Entry 2F4V (X-ray diffraction, 3.80 A resolution); this record covers chains A and K of the 21 polymer chains in the assembly.

[Chain A]
Molecule: 16S ribosomal RNA
Organism: Thermus thermophilus
Sequence (1511 nucleotides; row label = number of the first residue in the row; note: 42 numbers in that range are skipped by the numbering (no residue carries them; nothing is unmodelled there); a row labelled like 190A-190L holds insertion residues (190A, then the next letters in order)):
     1 UUGUUGGAGA GUUUGAUCCU GGCUCAGGGU GAACGCUGGC GGCGUGCCUA AGACAUGCAA
    61 GUCGUGCGGG
    73 CCGCGGGGUU UU
    88 ACUCCG
    95 UGGUC
   101 AGCGGCGGAC GGGUGAGUAA CGCGUGGGU
  129A G
   130 ACCUACCCGG AAGAGGGGGA CAACCCGGGG AAACUCGGGC UAAUCCCCCA UGUGGACCCG
   190 C
190A-190L CCCUUGGGGUGU
   191 GUCCAAAGGG CUUU
   216 GCCCGCUUCC GGAUGGGCCC GCGUCCCAUC AGCUAGUUGG UGGGGUAAUG GCCCACCAAG
   276 GCGACGACGG GUAGCCGGUC UGAGAGGAUG GCCGGCCACA GGGGCACUGA GACACGGGCC
   336 CCACUCCUAC GGGAGGCAGC AGUUAGGAAU CUUCCGCAAU GGGCGCAAGC CUGACGGAGC
   396 GACGCCGCUU GGAGGAAGAA GCCCUUCGGG GUGUAAACUC CUGAA
   442 CCCGGGACGA AACCCCCGAC GA
   474 GGGGACUGAC GGUACCGGG
   494 GUAAUAGCGC CGGCCAACUC CGUGCCAGCA GCCGCGGUAA UACGGAGGGC GCGAGCGUUA
   554 CCCGGAUUCA CUGGGCGUAA AGGGCGUGUA GGCGGCCUGG GGCGUCCCAU GUGAAAGACC
   614 ACGGCUCAAC CGUGGGGGAG CGUGGGAUAC GCUCAGGCUA GACGGUGGGA GAGGGUGGUG
   674 GAAUUCCCGG AGUAGCGGUG AAAUGCGCAG AUACCGGGAG GAACGCCGAU GGCGAAGGCA
   734 GCCACCUGGU CCACCCGUGA CGCUGAGGCG CGAAAGCGUG GGGAGCAAAC CGGAUUAGAU
   794 ACCCGGGUAG UCCACGCCCU AAACGAUGCG CGCUAGGUCU CUGGGUCU
   848 CCUGGGGGCC GAAGCUAACG CGUUAAGCGC GCCGCCUGGG GAGUACGGCC GCAAGGCUGA
   908 AACUCAAAGG AAUUGACGGG GGCCCGCACA AGCGGUGGAG CAUGUGGUUU AAUUCGAAGC
   968 AACGCGAAGA ACCUUACCAG GCCUUGACAU GCUAGG
 1003A G
  1004 AACCCGGGUG AAAGCCUGGG GUGCCCC
1030A-1030D GCGA
  1031 GGGGAGCCCU AGCACAGGUG CUGCAUGGCC GUCGUCAGCU CGUGCCGUGA GGUGUUGGGU
  1091 UAAGUCCCGC AACGAGCGCA ACCCCCGCCG UUAGUUGCCA GCGGUUCGGC CGGGCACUCU
  1151 AACGGGACUG CCCGCGAAA
  1171 GCGGGAGGAA GGAGGGGACG ACGUCUGGUC AGCAUGGCCC UUACGGCCUG GGCGACACAC
  1231 GUGCUACAAU GCCCACUACA AAGCGAUGCC ACCCGGCAAC GGGGAGCUAA UCGCAAAAAG
  1291 GUGGGCCCAG UUCGGAUUGG GGUCUGCAAC CCGACCCCAU GAAGCCGGAA UCGCUAGUAA
  1351 UCGCGGAUCA G
 1361A C
  1362 CAUGCCGCGG UGAAUACGUU CCCGGGCCUU GUACACACCG CCCGUCACGC CAUGGGAGCG
  1422 GGCUCUACCC GAAGUCGCCG GG
  1446 AGCCUACGGG
  1459 CAGGCGCCGA GGGUAGGGCC CGUGACUGGG GCGAAGUCGU AACAAGGUAG CUGUACCGGA
  1519 AGGUGCGGCU GGAUCA
Unresolved in the structure: 1-4
Metal / ion sites: Mg2+ site 1: A10 (shared with 1 residue of chain E); Mg2+ site 2: G11, U12, G22; K+ site 1 near G21 (its only coordinating residue here); Mg2+ site 3: G46, G394; Mg2+ site 4 near A53 (its only coordinating residue here); K+ site 2: C58, U387; Mg2+ site 5 near U62 (its only coordinating residue here); Mg2+ site 6: G70, U98; Mg2+ site 7: A109, G331; Mg2+ site 8: A116, G117, G289; Mg2+ site 9: C121, G124, U125, C235, G236; K+ site 3: U182, G183; 58 more Mg2+ sites not listed; 7 more K+ sites not listed
Ligand contacts:
  - AB9 ((2R)-4-amino-N-{(1R,2S,3R,4R,5S)-5-amino-2-{2-[(2-aminoethyl)amino]ethoxy}-4-[(2,6-diamino-2,6-dideoxy-alpha-D-glucopyranosyl)oxy]-3-hydroxycyclohexyl}-2-hydroxybutanamide): C1404, G1405, U1406, C1407, A1408, C1409, G1491, A1492, A1493, G1494, U1495, C1496, G1497, U1498
  - D2C: A965, G966, G1053, C1054, C1195, U1196, G1197, G1198

[Chain K]
Name: 30S ribosomal protein S11
Organism: Thermus thermophilus
Reference sequence: P80376 (RS11_THET8); aligned to UniProt positions 1-129 over residues 1-129 (the alignment contains insertions or deletions, so no single offset holds)
Amino-acid sequence (129 residues; row label = number of the first residue in the row):
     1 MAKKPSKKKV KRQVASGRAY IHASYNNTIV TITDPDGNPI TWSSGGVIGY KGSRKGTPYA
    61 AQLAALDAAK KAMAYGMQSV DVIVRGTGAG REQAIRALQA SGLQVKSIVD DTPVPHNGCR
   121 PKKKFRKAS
Unresolved in the structure: 1-10

[How chain A and chain K interact]
Residue-residue contacts (73):
  G674(A) - His116(K)  base contact
  A675(A) - Val114(K)  hydrogen bond to the sugar
  A675(A) - Pro115(K)  sugar contact
  A675(A) - His116(K)  hydrogen bond to the base
  A676(A) - Pro115(K)  sugar contact
  U677(A) - Cys119(K)  base contact
  G683(A) - Gly37(K)  base contact
  G683(A) - Asn38(K)  base contact
  G683(A) - Pro39(K)  base contact
  A684(A) - Asn38(K)  sugar contact
  A684(A) - Pro39(K)  hydrogen bond to the sugar
  G685(A) - Pro39(K)  sugar contact
  G685(A) - Ile40(K)  sugar contact
  G685(A) - Trp42(K)  sugar contact
  U686(A) - Trp42(K)  hydrogen bond to the base
  U686(A) - Tyr75(K)  phosphate contact
  A687(A) - Lys71(K)  salt bridge to the phosphate
  G688(A) - Trp42(K)  sugar contact
  G688(A) - Ser44(K)  hydrogen bond to the phosphate
  G688(A) - Gly46(K)  phosphate contact
  G688(A) - Val47(K)  sugar contact
  C689(A) - Asn27(K)  phosphate contact
  C689(A) - Ser44(K)  hydrogen bond to the phosphate
  C689(A) - Gly45(K)  phosphate contact
  C689(A) - Gly46(K)  hydrogen bond to the phosphate
  C689(A) - Lys55(K)  salt bridge to the phosphate
  G690(A) - Asn27(K)  phosphate contact
  G690(A) - Lys55(K)  base contact
  G691(A) - Asn26(K)  hydrogen bond to the phosphate
  G691(A) - Gly52(K)  base contact
  G691(A) - Lys55(K)  base contact
  U692(A) - Asn26(K)  hydrogen bond to the phosphate
  U692(A) - Gly52(K)  base contact
  U692(A) - Ser53(K)  hydrogen bond to the base
  U692(A) - Lys124(K)  phosphate contact
  A694(A) - Ser53(K)  hydrogen bond to the phosphate
  A695(A) - Gly52(K)  phosphate contact
  A695(A) - Ser53(K)  hydrogen bond to the phosphate
  A704(A) - Trp42(K)  base contact
  U705(A) - Trp42(K)  base contact
  A706(A) - Ile29(K)  sugar contact
  A706(A) - Thr31(K)  hydrogen bond to the sugar
  A706(A) - Pro39(K)  base contact
  C707(A) - Tyr20(K)  phosphate contact
  C707(A) - Gly37(K)  hydrogen bond to the sugar
  C707(A) - Pro39(K)  base contact
  C707(A) - Arg85(K)  salt bridge to the phosphate
  C708(A) - Tyr20(K)  hydrogen bond to the phosphate
  C708(A) - Asp36(K)  sugar contact
  C708(A) - Gly37(K)  sugar contact
  C708(A) - Arg85(K)  salt bridge to the phosphate
  A716(A) - His116(K)  base contact
  A716(A) - Asn117(K)  hydrogen bond to the sugar
  A716(A) - Gly118(K)  sugar contact
  C717(A) - His116(K)  sugar contact
  C717(A) - Asn117(K)  sugar contact
  G718(A) - His116(K)  stacking on the base
  G718(A) - Asn117(K)  hydrogen bond to the sugar
  A777(A) - Cys119(K)  base contact
  G778(A) - Cys119(K)  sugar contact
  G778(A) - Arg120(K)  sugar contact
  C779(A) - Arg120(K)  sugar contact
  C779(A) - Lys122(K)  phosphate contact
  A780(A) - Lys122(K)  phosphate contact
  A780(A) - Lys123(K)  hydrogen bond to the phosphate
  C796(A) - Lys123(K)  salt bridge to the phosphate
  C796(A) - Lys124(K)  hydrogen bond to the phosphate
  C797(A) - Lys124(K)  salt bridge to the phosphate
  G798(A) - Lys122(K)  salt bridge to the phosphate
  G1523(A) - Lys123(K)  salt bridge to the phosphate
  C1524(A) - Arg120(K)  salt bridge to the phosphate
  G1525(A) - Arg120(K)  salt bridge to the phosphate
  G1525(A) - Arg126(K)  salt bridge to the phosphate
Also at the interface, not in a pair above, chain A (36 interface residues in all): G693, G799
Also at the interface, not in a pair above, chain K (37 interface residues in all): His22, Ser24, Lys51, Pro113, Pro121

[In short]
Chain A and chain K form an interface of 36 and 37 residues respectively; the contacts include 19 hydrogen
bonds, 11 salt bridges and 1 aromatic stacking contact. Polar pairs include A675(A)-His116(K),
U686(A)-Trp42(K) and U692(A)-Ser53(K). Chain A binds D2C and compound AB9.
Here chain A is 16S ribosomal RNA and chain K is 30S ribosomal protein S11, both from Thermus thermophilus.
Entry 2F4V (30S ribosome + designer antibiotic) was determined by X-ray diffraction, deposited together with
2F4S, 2F4T and 2F4U.
